PDB entry 4U0V | X-ray diffraction, 2.05 A resolution | chains A and B

# Chain A (and B)
Protein: HTH-type transcriptional repressor YvoA
Organism: Bacillus subtilis subsp. subtilis str. 168
Notes: chain B of this document is another copy of the same molecule, construct and numbering; everything in this record applies to it too
Reference sequence: O34817 (YVOA_BACSU); residue numbers follow UniProt; this construct covers 1-243
Chain sequence (246 residues; each row starts with the number of its first residue; numbers below 1 keep their minus sign (Gly-2 is residue -2)):
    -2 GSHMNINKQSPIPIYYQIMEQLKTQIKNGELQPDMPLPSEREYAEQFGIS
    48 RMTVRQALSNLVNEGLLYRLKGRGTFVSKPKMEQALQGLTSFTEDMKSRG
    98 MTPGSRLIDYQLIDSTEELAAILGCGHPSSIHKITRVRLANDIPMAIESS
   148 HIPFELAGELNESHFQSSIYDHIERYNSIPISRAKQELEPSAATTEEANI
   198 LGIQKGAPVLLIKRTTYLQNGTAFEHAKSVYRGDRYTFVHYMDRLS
Not modelled in the structure: -2 to -1, 243 (chain B: -2 to -1, 242-243)
Construct notes: expression tag (-2 to 0)
Residues lining bound ligands: glucosamine 6-phosphate (GLP; 2-amino-2-deoxy-6-O-phosphono-alpha-D-glucopyranose): Thr87, Ser88, Phe89, Thr90, Arg133, Arg135, Glu145, Ser147, Ser164, Ser165, Ile166, Tyr167, Asp168, Arg211, Glu222, Ala224, Ser226, Tyr228
What the authors report for this chain:
  - binding site for glucosamine 6-phosphate: Ser88, Phe89, Thr90, Arg133, Arg135, Glu145, Ser165, Ile166, Tyr167, Arg211, Glu222, Ala224, Tyr228

# Interface between chain A and chain B
Residue-residue contacts (82):
  Lys78(A) with Glu186(B), salt bridge
  Glu80(A) with Glu184(B)
  Leu83(A) with His237(B), hydrogen bond (backbone-side chain); Met239(B)
  Gln84(A) with Gln84(B); Met239(B); Asp240(B), hydrogen bond (backbone-backbone)
  Gly85(A) with Met239(B); Asp240(B)
  Leu86(A) with Met239(B), hydrophobic; Asp240(B), hydrogen bond (backbone-backbone); Arg241(B), hydrogen bond (backbone-side chain)
  Glu91(A) with Arg241(B), salt bridge
  Glu171(A) with Arg241(B), salt bridge
  Ile178(A) with Arg241(B)
  Ser179(A) with Asp240(B); Arg241(B), hydrogen bond (backbone-backbone)
  Arg180(A) with Tyr238(B); Met239(B)
  Ala181(A) with Tyr238(B); Met239(B), hydrogen bond (backbone-backbone)
  Lys182(A) with Val236(B); His237(B); Tyr238(B)
  Gln183(A) with Phe235(B); Val236(B); His237(B), hydrogen bond; Met239(B)
  Glu184(A) with Thr234(B); Phe235(B); Val236(B)
  Leu185(A) with Leu83(B), hydrophobic; Thr234(B); Phe235(B), hydrogen bond (backbone-backbone); His237(B)
  Glu186(A) with Lys78(B), salt bridge; Gly230(B)
  Pro187(A) with Pro187(B), hydrophobic; Pro205(B); Val206(B); Leu207(B); Gly230(B)
  Ser188(A) with Pro205(B)
  Pro205(A) with Pro187(B); Ser188(B)
  Val206(A) with Pro187(B)
  Leu207(A) with Pro187(B)
  Arg211(A) with Met239(B)
  Gly230(A) with Pro187(B)
  Thr234(A) with Glu184(B); Leu185(B)
  Phe235(A) with Gln183(B); Glu184(B); Leu185(B), hydrogen bond (backbone-backbone)
  Val236(A) with Lys182(B); Gln183(B); Glu184(B)
  His237(A) with Leu83(B), hydrogen bond (side chain-backbone); Lys182(B); Gln183(B), hydrogen bond; Leu185(B)
  Tyr238(A) with Leu83(B); Gln84(B); Arg180(B); Ala181(B); Lys182(B)
  Met239(A) with Leu83(B); Gln84(B); Gly85(B); Leu86(B); Arg180(B); Ala181(B), hydrogen bond (backbone-backbone); Gln183(B); Arg211(B)
  Asp240(A) with Gln84(B), hydrogen bond (backbone-backbone); Gly85(B); Leu86(B), hydrogen bond (backbone-backbone); Ser179(B)
  Arg241(A) with Leu86(B), hydrogen bond (side chain-backbone); Glu91(B), salt bridge; Ile178(B); Ser179(B), hydrogen bond (backbone-backbone)
Interface residues without a listed pair, chain A (35 interface residues in all): Thr87, Ala189, Tyr233
Interface residues without a listed pair, chain B (33 interface residues in all): Thr87, Glu171, Ala189

# Overview
35 residues of chain A face 33 of chain B across their interface; the contacts include 16 hydrogen bonds and 5
salt bridges. Polar pairs include Lys78(A)-Glu186(B), Glu91(A)-Arg241(B) and Glu171(A)-Arg241(B). Ligands of
chain A: glucosamine 6-phosphate. The paper reports a binding site for glucosamine 6-phosphate at Ser88(A),
Phe89(A) and Thr90(A) among others.
Both chains are HTH-type transcriptional repressor YvoA (Bacillus subtilis subsp. subtilis str. 168). Entry
4U0V (Crystal structure of YvoA from Bacillus subtilis in complex with glucosamine-6-phosphate) was determined
by X-ray diffraction, deposited together with 4U0W, 4U0Y and 4WWC.
